Entry 1FFK (X-ray diffraction, 2.40 A resolution); this record covers chains 0 and I of the 29 polymer chains in the assembly.

Chain 0:
Molecule: 23S RRNA
Organism: Haloarcula marismortui
Sequence (2922 nucleotides; numbered 2 to 2923; the number before each row is that of its first residue):
     2 UUGGCUACUA UGCCAGCUGG UGGAUUGCUC GGCUCAGGCG CUGAUGAAGG ACGUGCCAAG
    62 CUGCGAUAAG CCAUGGGGAG CCGCACGGAG GCGAAGAACC AUGGAUUUCC GAAUGAGAAU
   122 CUCUCUAACA AUUGCUUCGC GCAAUGAGGA ACCCCGAGAA CUGAAACAUC UCAGUAUCGG
   182 GAGGAACAGA AAACGCAAUG UGAUGUCGUU AGUAACCGCG AGUGAACGCG AUACAGCCCA
   242 AACCGAAGCC CUCACGGGCA AUGUGGUGUC AGGGCUACCU CUCAUCAGCC GACCGUCUCG
   302 ACGAAGUCUC UUGGAACAGA GCGUGAUACA GGGUGACAAC CCCGUACUCG AGACCAGUAC
   362 GACGUGCGGU AGUGCCAGAG UAGCGGGGGU UGGAUAUCCC UCGCGAAUAA CGCAGGCAUC
   422 GACUGCGAAG GCUAAACACA ACCUGAGACC GAUAGUGAAC AAGUAGUGUG AACGAACGCU
   482 GCAAAGUACC CUCAGAAGGG AGGCGAAAUA GAGCAUGAAA UCAGUUGGCG AUCGAGCGAC
   542 AGGGCAUACA AGGUCCCUCG ACGAAUGACC GACGCGCGAG CGUCCAGUAA GACUCACGGG
   602 AAGCCGAUGU UCUGUCGUAC GUUUUGAAAA ACGAGCCAGG GAGUGUGUCU GCAUGGCAAG
   662 UCUAACCGGA GUAUCCGGGG AGGCACAGGG AAACCGACAU GGCCGCAGGG CUUUGCCCGA
   722 GGGCCGCCGU CUUCAAGGGC GGGGAGCCAU GUGGACACGA CCCGAAUCCG GACGAUCUAC
   782 GCAUGGACAA GAUGAAGCGU GCCGAAAGGC ACGUGGAAGU CUGUUAGAGU UGGUGUCCUA
   842 CAAUACCCUC UCGUGAUCUA UGUGUAGGGG UGAAAGGCCC AUCGAGUCCG GCAACAGCUG
   902 GUUCCAAUCG AAACAUGUCG AAGCAUGACC UCCGCCGAGG UAGUCUGUGA GGUAGAGCGA
   962 CCGAUUGGUG UGUCCGCCUC CGAGAGGAGU CGGCACACCU GUCAAACUCC AAACUUACAG
  1022 ACGCCGUUUG ACGCGGGGAU UCCGGUGCGC GGGGUAAGCC UGUGUACCAG GAGGGGAACA
  1082 ACCCAGAGAU AGGUUAAGGU CCCCAAGUGU GGAUUAAGUG UAAUCCUCUG AAGGUGGUCU
  1142 CGAGCCCUAG ACAGCCGGGA GGUGAGCUUA GAAGCAGCUA CCCUCUAAGA AAAGCGUAAC
  1202 AGCUUACCGG CCGAGGUUUG AGGCGCCCAA AAUGAUCGGG ACUCAAAUCC ACCACCGAGA
  1262 CCUGUCCGUA CCACUCAUAC UGGUAAUCGA GUAGAUUGGC GCUCUAAUUG GAUGGAAGUA
  1322 GGGGUGAAAA CUCCUAUGGA CCGAUUAGUG ACGAAAAUCC UGGCCAUAGU AGCAGCGAUA
  1382 GUCGGGUGAG AACCCCGACG GCCUAAUGGA UAAGGGUUCC UCAGCACUGC UGAUCAGCUG
  1442 AGGGUUAGCC GGUCCUAAGU CAUACCGCAA CUCGACUAUG ACGAAAUGGG AAACGGGUUA
  1502 AUAUUCCCGU GCCACUAUGC AGUGAAAGUU GACGCCCUGG GGUCGAUCAC GCUGGGCAUU
  1562 CGCCCAGUCG AACCGUCCAA CUCCGUGGAA GCCGUAAUGG CAGGAAGCGG ACGAACGGCG
  1622 GCAUAGGGAA ACGUGAUUCA ACCUGGGGCC CAUGAAAAGA CGAGCAUAGU GUCCGUACCG
  1682 AGAACCGACA CAGGUGUCCA UGGCGGCGAA AGCCAAGGCC UGUCGGGAGC AACCAACGUU
  1742 AGGGAAUUCG GCAAGUUAGU CCCGUACCUU CGGAAGAAGG GAUGCCUGCU CCGGAACGGA
  1802 GCAGGUCGCA GUGACUCGGA AGCUCGGACU GUCUAGUAAC AACAUAGGUG ACCGCAAAUC
  1862 CGCAAGGACU CGUACGGUCA CUGAAUCCUG CCCAGUGCAG GUAUCUGAAC ACCUCGUACA
  1922 AGAGGACGAA GGACCUGUCA ACGGCGGGGG UAACUAUGAC CCUCUUAAGG UAGCGUAGUA
  1982 CCUUGCCGCA UCAGUAGCGG CUUGCAUGAA UGGAUUAACC AGAGCUUCAC UGUCCCAACG
  2042 UUGGGCCCGG UGAACUGUAC AUUCCAGUGC GGAGUCUGGA GACACCCAGG GGGAAGCGAA
  2102 GACCCUAUGG AGCUUUACUG CAGGCUGUCG CUGAGACGUG GUCGCCGAUG UGCAGCAUAG
  2162 GUAGGAGACA CUACACAGGU ACCCGCGCUA GCGGGCCACC GAGUCAACAG UGAAAUACUA
  2222 CCCGUCGGUG ACUGCGACUC UCACUCCGGG AGGAGGACAC CGAUAGCCGG GCAGUUUGAC
  2282 UGGGGCGGUA CGCGCUCGAA AAGAUAUCGA GCGCGCCCUA UGGCUAUCUC AGCCGGGACA
  2342 GAGACCCGGC GAAGAGUGCA AGAGCAAAAG AUAGCUUGAC AGUGUUCUUC CCAACGAGGA
  2402 ACGCUGACGC GAAAGCGUGG UCUAGCGAAC CAAUUAGCCU GCUUGAUGCG GGCAAUUGAU
  2462 GACAGAAAAG CUACCCUAGG GAUAACAGAG UCGUCACUCG CAAGAGCACA UAUCGACCGA
  2522 GUGGCUUGCU ACCUCGAUGU CGGUUCCCUC CAUCCUGCCC GUGCAGAAGC GGGCAAGGGU
  2582 GAGGUUGUUC GCCUAUUAAA GGAGGUCGUG AGCUGGGUUU AGACCGUCGU GAGACAGGUC
  2642 GGCUGCUAUC UACUGGGUGU GUAAUGGUGU CUGACAAGAA CGACCGUAUA GUACGAGAGG
  2702 AACUACGGUU GGUGGCCACU GGUGUACCGG UUGUUCGAGA GAGCACGUGC CGGGUAGCCA
  2762 CGCCACACGG GGUAAGAGCU GAACGCAUCU AAGCUCGAAA CCCACUUGGA AAAGAGACAC
  2822 CGCCGAGGUC CCGCGUACAA GACGCGGUCG AUAGACUCGG GGUGUGCGCG UCGAGGUAAC
  2882 GAGACGUUAA GCCCACGAGC ACUAACAGAC CAAAGCCAUC AU
Not modelled in the structure: 2-9, 126-128, 715, 971-998, 1161-1206, 1560, 1952-1963, 2137-2236, 2339-2343, 2664-2666, 2915-2923
Differences from the reference sequence: conflict C560 (U3155 in 3377779)
Bound ions: Mg2+ site 1: G627, A2483, C2534; K+: G2102, G2482, C2536; Mg2+ site 2: A2483, C2533, C2534

Chain I:
Protein: Ribosomal protein L15E
Organism: Haloarcula marismortui
Chain sequence (194 residues; each row starts with the number of its first residue):
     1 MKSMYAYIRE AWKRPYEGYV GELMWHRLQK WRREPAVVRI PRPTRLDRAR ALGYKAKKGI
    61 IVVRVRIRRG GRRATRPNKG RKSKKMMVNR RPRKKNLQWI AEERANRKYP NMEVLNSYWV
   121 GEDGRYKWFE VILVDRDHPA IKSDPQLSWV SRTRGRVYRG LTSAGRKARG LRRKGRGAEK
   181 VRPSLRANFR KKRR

Chain 0 / chain I interface:
Residue-residue contacts (51):
  A145(0) - Asn111(I)  sugar contact
  C155(0) - Leu161(I)  sugar contact
  C155(0) - Arg190(I)  phosphate contact
  C156(0) - Phe189(I)  phosphate contact
  A158(0) - Arg93(I)  phosphate contact
  A158(0) - Lys94(I)  phosphate contact
  A161(0) - Arg81(I)  phosphate contact
  U170(0) - Lys84(I)  phosphate contact
  C188(0) - Arg186(I)  sugar contact
  A189(0) - Arg186(I)  sugar contact
  A194(0) - Gly177(I)  phosphate contact
  C195(0) - Gly177(I)  phosphate contact
  G206(0) - Leu185(I)  phosphate contact
  A241(0) - Ala51(I)  sugar contact
  A243(0) - Ser3(I)  phosphate contact
  C244(0) - Met1(I)  phosphate contact
  C250(0) - Ala140(I)  sugar contact
  C251(0) - Ala140(I)  sugar contact
  U265(0) - Lys55(I)  phosphate contact
  U265(0) - Ala56(I)  phosphate contact
  C377(0) - Lys2(I)  phosphate contact
  G379(0) - Ala51(I)  base contact
  A380(0) - Lys13(I)  base contact
  U392(0) - Arg194(I)  sugar contact
  U398(0) - Glu179(I)  phosphate contact
  C399(0) - Arg172(I)  phosphate contact
  C399(0) - Glu179(I)  phosphate contact
  C400(0) - Arg172(I)  phosphate contact
  C401(0) - Pro92(I)  sugar contact
  C401(0) - Asn96(I)  phosphate contact
  U402(0) - Gly71(I)  sugar contact
  U402(0) - Asn96(I)  phosphate contact
  U402(0) - Leu97(I)  phosphate contact
  C403(0) - Arg69(I)  phosphate contact
  G431(0) - Leu52(I)  sugar contact
  G432(0) - Gly165(I)  phosphate contact
  C770(0) - Lys79(I)  phosphate contact
  C770(0) - Gly80(I)  phosphate contact
  C1467(0) - Pro35(I)  phosphate contact
  C1864(0) - Arg73(I)  sugar contact
  C1864(0) - Thr75(I)  sugar contact
  G2121(0) - Ser83(I)  sugar contact
  A2123(0) - Val88(I)  phosphate contact
  A2123(0) - Asn89(I)  phosphate contact
  G2131(0) - Gly124(I)  base contact
  C2132(0) - Gly124(I)  sugar contact
  C2245(0) - Gln29(I)  phosphate contact
  G2263(0) - Gly70(I)  phosphate contact
  A2264(0) - Gly71(I)  phosphate contact
  A2274(0) - Gly80(I)  phosphate contact
  G2275(0) - Gly80(I)  phosphate contact
Also at the interface, not in a pair above, chain 0 (58 interface residues in all): U133, U134, G135, U146, A160, G175, G181, A242, C260, C376, G381, G389, U391, G394, C769, A1470, C2122
Also at the interface, not in a pair above, chain I (57 interface residues in all): Arg14, Ala36, Lys57, Gly59, Ala74, Lys82, Lys85, Met87, Arg91, Lys108, Tyr109, Asp123, Thr162, Gly170, Ala178, Asn188, Arg193

Overview:
Chain 0 and chain I form an interface of 58 and 57 residues respectively. G627(0), A2483(0) and C2534(0)
coordinate Mg2+ site 1. G2102(0), G2482(0) and C2536(0) form the K+ site.
Chain 0 is 23S RRNA and chain I is Ribosomal protein L15E, both from Haloarcula marismortui; the structure,
Crystal structure of the large ribosomal subunit from haloarcula marismortui at 2.4 angstrom resolution, was
determined by X-ray diffraction.
